PDB entry 4GF6 | X-ray diffraction, 1.10 A resolution | chain B

Chain B:
Name: green fluorescent protein
Organism: Aequorea victoria
Reference sequence: P42212 (GFP_AEQVI); numbering as in UniProt (aligned over 4-238)
Chain sequence (246 residues; numbered 1 to 246; the number before each row is that of its first residue):
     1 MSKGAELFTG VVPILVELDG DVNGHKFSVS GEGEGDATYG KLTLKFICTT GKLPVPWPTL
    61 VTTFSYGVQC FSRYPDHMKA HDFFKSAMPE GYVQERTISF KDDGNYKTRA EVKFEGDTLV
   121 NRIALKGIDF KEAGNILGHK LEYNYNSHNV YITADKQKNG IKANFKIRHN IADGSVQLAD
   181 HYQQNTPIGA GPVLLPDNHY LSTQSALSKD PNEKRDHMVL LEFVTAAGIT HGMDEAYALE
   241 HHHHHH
Unresolved in the structure: 1-3
Modified / non-standard residues: Y151 (3-(1h-pyrazol-1-yl)-l-tyrosine; 0WZ)
Construct notes: engineered mutation S99 (Phe in P42212), T153 (Met in P42212), A163 (Val in P42212); expression tag (239-246)
Ion coordination: Ca2+ site 1 near E34 (its only coordinating residue here); Cu ion near Y151 (its only coordinating residue here); Ca2+ site 2 near D197 (its only coordinating residue here); Ca2+ site 3 near L239 (its only coordinating residue here); Ca2+ site 4 near E240 (its only coordinating residue here)
Swiss-Prot annotation at these positions:
  - modified residue: Y66 (Z: -2,3-didehydrotyrosine)
  - cross-link: S65 to G67 (5-imidazolinone (Ser-Gly))
  - mutagenesis: S30 (S30R: In mut1.28; shifts fluorescence lifetime from 3.03 to 2.76 ns; when associated with H-145. In mut2.2; shifts fluorescence lifetime from 3.03 to 1.94 ns; when associated with H-69 and H-145 ...), Y39 (Y39N: In EBFP1.2; shifts the excitation and emission spectra to shorter wavelengths and increases quantum yields compared to BFP; when associated with R-30; H-66; A-72; T-105; F-145; V-171 ...), F46 (F46L: In mut3.3; shifts fluorescence lifetime from 3.03 to 1.88 ns; when associated with R-30; H-69 and H-145. In R10-3 ...), F64 (F64L: In EGFP; increases fluorescence at warmer temperatures such as 37 degrees Celsius; when associated with T-65. In EBFP; gives rise to variants with blue fluorescence ...), S65 to Y66 (Gives rise to variants with cerulean fluorsecence), S65 (S65A: In GFPmut 2; red-shifts by about 100 nm the excitation maxima, permitting efficient excitation at 488 nm and increases fluorescence; when associated with L-68 and A-72; S65G: In EYFP ...), Y66 (Y66H: In BFP; shifts the excitation and emission spectra to shorter wavelengths. In EBFP; gives rise to variants with blue fluorescence; when associated with L-64 and T-65. In Azurite ...), V68 (V68L: In EYFP; leads to yellow fluorescence, folds faster and more efficiently at 37 degrees Celsius and has superior solubility and brightness; when associated with G-65; A-72 and Y-203 ...), Q69 (Q69H: In P4; leads to no detectable fluorescence. In mut2.2; shifts fluorescence lifetime from 3.03 to 1.94 ns; when associated with R-30 and H-145. In mut3.3 ...), S72 (S72A: Increases fluorescence at warmer temperatures such as 37 degrees Celsius. In GFPmut 3; highly fluorescent mutant when excited at 488 nm; when associated with G-65. In EYFP ...), K79 (K79R: In Topaz; shifts the major emission and exitation peak up to 20 nm; when associated with G-65; A-72 and Y-203), D103 (D103E: In mut1.27; shifts fluorescence lifetime from 3.03 to 2.85 ns; when associated with H-145), 21 further mutagenesis entries in UniProt

In short:
UniProt lists 32 mutagenesis sites.
Chain B is green fluorescent protein (Aequorea victoria); the structure, crystal structure of GFP with cuprum
bound at the Incorporated metal Chelating Amino Acid PYZ151, was determined by X-ray diffraction (same
publication as 4GES).
